2ZP5 - chain A; structure by X-ray diffraction, 1.90 A resolution.

Chain A:
Name: Phospholipase A2
From: Bos taurus
Notes: EC 3.1.1.4
Reference sequence: P00593 (PA21B_BOVIN); residues 1-123 here correspond to UniProt positions 23-145 (UniProt number = residue number + 22)
Amino-acid sequence (123 residues; each row starts with the number of its first residue):
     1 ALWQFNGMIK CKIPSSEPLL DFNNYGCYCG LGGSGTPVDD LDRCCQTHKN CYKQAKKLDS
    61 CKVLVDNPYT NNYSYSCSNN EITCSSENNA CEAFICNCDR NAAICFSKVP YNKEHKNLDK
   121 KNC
Cystine bridges: Cys11-Cys77, Cys27-Cys123, Cys29-Cys45, Cys44-Cys105, Cys51-Cys98, Cys61-Cys91, Cys84-Cys96
Construct notes: engineered mutation Lys49 (Asp71 in P00593)
Bound ions: Ca2+ near Cys123 (its only coordinating residue here)
Curated features (UniProtKB/Swiss-Prot):
  - active site: His48, Asp99
  - binding site (Ca(2+)): Tyr28, Gly30, Gly32

In short:
From UniProt: active-site residues His48 and Asp99 and 3 Ca2+-binding residues.
Chain A is Phospholipase A2 (Bos taurus); the structure, Carboxylic ester hydrolase, single mutant d49k of
bovine pancreatic pla2 enzyme, was determined by X-ray diffraction, deposited together with 2ZP3 and 2ZP4.
